8K4D - chains B and C of the 3 polymer chains in the assembly; structure by X-ray diffraction, 3.52 A resolution.

# Chain B
Molecule: 64-kDa C-terminal product
Source organism: Homo sapiens
UniProt: O60216 (RAD21_HUMAN); residues 281-420 here = UniProt positions 281-420
Amino-acid sequence (141 residues; row label = number of the first residue in the row):
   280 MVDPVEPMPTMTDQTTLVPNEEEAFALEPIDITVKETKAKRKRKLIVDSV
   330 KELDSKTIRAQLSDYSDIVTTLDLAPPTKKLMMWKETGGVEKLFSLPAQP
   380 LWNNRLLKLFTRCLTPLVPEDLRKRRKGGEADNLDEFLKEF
Unresolved in the structure: 280-321, 395-420
Construct notes: initiating methionine (280)
Swiss-Prot annotation at these positions:
  - modified residue: Thr-394 (Phosphothreonine)
  - cross-link: Lys-418 (Glycyl lysine isopeptide (Lys-Gly) (interchain with G-Cter in SUMO2))
  - natural variant: Pro-376 (P376R: In CDLS4)
  - mutagenesis: Asp-282 (D282E: No effect on cleavage by caspase-3 or caspase-7)

# Chain C
Molecule: Cenp-U
Source organism: Homo sapiens
Amino-acid sequence (9 residues; numbered 41 to 49; the number before each row is that of its first residue):
    41 IDVFDFPDN

# Chain B / chain C interface
Contacting residue pairs (5):
  Ser-334(B) with Asn-49(C)
  Ile-337(B) with Phe-46(C), hydrophobic
  Arg-338(B) with Phe-46(C), hydrogen bond (side chain-backbone); Pro-47(C), hydrogen bond (side chain-backbone); Asp-48(C), salt bridge
Other interface residues (no listed pair), chain B (4 interface residues in all): Leu-341

# Overview
Chain B and chain C each contribute 4 residues to their interface, with 2 hydrogen bonds and 1 salt bridge.
Polar contacts include Arg-338(B)/Asp-48(C), Arg-338(B)/Phe-46(C) and Arg-338(B)/Pro-47(C). From UniProt: one
mutagenesis site on chain B.
Chain B is 64-kDa C-terminal product and chain C is Cenp-U, both from Homo sapiens; the structure, Structure
of the SA2/Scc1/CENP_U complex, was determined by X-ray diffraction.
